8FVN - chains A and B of the 3 polymer chains in the assembly; structure by X-ray diffraction, 2.71 A resolution.

# Chain A
Name: Proprotein convertase subtilisin/kexin type 9
Organism: Homo sapiens
Notes: EC 3.4.21.-; fragment: prodomain residues 1-152
UniProt: Q8NBP7 (PCSK9_HUMAN); numbering as in UniProt (aligned over 1-152)
Amino-acid sequence (152 residues; each row starts with the number of its first residue):
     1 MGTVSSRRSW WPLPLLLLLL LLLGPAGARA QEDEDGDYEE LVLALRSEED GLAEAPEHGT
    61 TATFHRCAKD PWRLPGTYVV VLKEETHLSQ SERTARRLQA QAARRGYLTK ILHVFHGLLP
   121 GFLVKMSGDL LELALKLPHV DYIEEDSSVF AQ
Unresolved in the structure: 1-60

# Chain B
Name: Proprotein convertase subtilisin/kexin type 9
Organism: Homo sapiens
Notes: EC 3.4.21.-
UniProt: Q8NBP7 (PCSK9_HUMAN); numbering as in UniProt (aligned over 153-692)
Amino-acid sequence (540 residues; each row starts with the number of its first residue):
   153 SIPWNLERIT PPRYRADEYQ PPDGGSLVEV YLLDTSIQSD HREIEGRVMV TDFENVPEED
   213 GTRFHRQASK CDSHGTHLAG VVSGRDAGVA KGASMRSLRV LNCQGKGTVS GTLIGLEFIR
   273 KSQLVQPVGP LVVLLPLAGG YSRVLNAACQ RLARAGVVLV TAAGNFRDDA CLYSPASAPE
   333 VITVGATNAQ DQPVTLGTLG TNFGRCVDLF APGEDIIGAS SDCSTCFVSQ SGTSQAAAHV
   393 AGIAAMMLSA EPELTLAELR QRLIHFSAKD VINEAWFPED QRVLTPNLVA ALPPSTHGAG
   453 WQLFCRTVWS AHSGPTRMAT AIARCAPDEE LLSCSSFSRS GKRRGERMEA QGGKLVCRAH
   513 NAFGGEGVYA IARCCLLPQA NCSVHTAPPA EASMGTRVHC HQQGHVLTGC SSHWEVEDLG
   573 THKPPVLRPR GQPNQCVGHR EASIHASCCH APGLECKVKE HGIPAPQEQV TVACEEGWTL
   633 TGCSALPGTS HVLGAYAVDN TCVVRSRDVS TTGSTSEEAV TAVAICCRSR HLAQASQELQ
Unresolved in the structure: 168-175, 213-219, 450-451, 543-546, 554-556, 572-584, 617-618, 640-641, 660-670, 682-692
Sequence notes: variant Ile474 (Val in Q8NBP7), Glu670 (Gly in Q8NBP7)
Disulfide bonds: Cys223-Cys255, Cys323-Cys358, Cys375-Cys378, Cys457-Cys527, Cys477-Cys526, Cys486-Cys509, Cys534-Cys601, Cys552-Cys600, Cys562-Cys588, Cys608-Cys679, Cys626-Cys678, Cys635-Cys654

# Interface between chain A and chain B
Pairs across the interface (64; chain A residue first):
  Thr63(A) - Arg295(B)
  His65(A) - Arg295(B)  hydrogen bond
  Lys69(A) - Tyr325(B)
  Trp72(A) - Gly291(B)
  Trp72(A) - Gly292(B)
  Trp72(A) - Phe318(B)  hydrophobic
  Trp72(A) - Tyr325(B)  hydrophobic
  Leu74(A) - Thr260(B)
  Val79(A) - Leu265(B)  hydrophobic
  Val79(A) - Val296(B)  hydrophobic
  Val81(A) - Val296(B)  hydrophobic
  Glu84(A) - Arg303(B)  salt bridge
  His113(A) - Ile266(B)
  His113(A) - Glu269(B)  salt bridge
  Phe115(A) - Leu265(B)  hydrophobic
  Phe115(A) - Ile266(B)  hydrophobic
  Phe115(A) - Glu269(B)
  His116(A) - Glu269(B)  hydrogen bond (backbone-side chain)
  Gly117(A) - Arg303(B)
  Leu118(A) - Leu268(B)
  Leu118(A) - Glu269(B)
  Leu118(A) - Arg272(B)
  Leu118(A) - Arg303(B)  hydrogen bond (backbone-side chain)
  Leu118(A) - Leu304(B)  hydrophobic
  Leu119(A) - Val296(B)  hydrophobic
  Leu119(A) - Ala299(B)  hydrophobic
  Leu119(A) - Ala300(B)
  Leu123(A) - Ser262(B)
  Tyr142(A) - Arg295(B)
  Tyr142(A) - Val296(B)
  Tyr142(A) - Ala299(B)
  Glu144(A) - Ser294(B)  hydrogen bond
  Glu144(A) - Arg295(B)  hydrogen bond (side chain-backbone)
  Glu144(A) - Val296(B)  hydrogen bond (side chain-backbone)
  Asp146(A) - Thr260(B)
  Asp146(A) - Val261(B)
  Asp146(A) - Ser262(B)  hydrogen bond
  Ser147(A) - Thr260(B)
  Ser147(A) - Val261(B)  hydrogen bond (backbone-backbone)
  Ser148(A) - Gly259(B)
  Ser148(A) - Gly291(B)
  Val149(A) - Lys258(B)
  Val149(A) - Gly259(B)  hydrogen bond (backbone-backbone)
  Val149(A) - Thr260(B)
  Val149(A) - Thr264(B)
  Val149(A) - Ala290(B)
  Phe150(A) - Gly257(B)
  Phe150(A) - Lys258(B)
  Phe150(A) - Leu289(B)
  Phe150(A) - Ala290(B)  hydrogen bond (backbone-backbone)
  Ala151(A) - His226(B)
  Ala151(A) - Leu253(B)  hydrophobic
  Ala151(A) - Gly257(B)  hydrogen bond (backbone-backbone)
  Ala151(A) - Pro288(B)
  Gln152(A) - His226(B)  hydrogen bond (backbone-side chain)
  Gln152(A) - Pro288(B)  hydrogen bond (backbone-backbone)
  Gln152(A) - Leu289(B)
  Gln152(A) - Ala290(B)
  Gln152(A) - Gly316(B)
  Gln152(A) - Asn317(B)  hydrogen bond (side chain-backbone)
  Gln152(A) - Phe318(B)
  Gln152(A) - Gly384(B)
  Gln152(A) - Thr385(B)  hydrogen bond (backbone-backbone)
  Gln152(A) - Ser386(B)  hydrogen bond (backbone-side chain)
Other interface residues (no listed pair), chain A (27 interface residues in all): Cys67, Val114, Asp141
Other interface residues (no listed pair), chain B (37 interface residues in all): Lys273, Leu297, Ala314, Gln387

# Overview
Chain A and chain B form an interface of 27 and 37 residues respectively; the contacts include 16 hydrogen
bonds and 2 salt bridges. Polar pairs include Glu84(A)-Arg303(B), His113(A)-Glu269(B) and His65(A)-Arg295(B).
Here chain A is Proprotein convertase subtilisin/kexin type 9 and chain B is Proprotein convertase
subtilisin/kexin type 9, both from Homo sapiens. Entry 8FVN (PCSK9 in complex with an inhibitor) was
determined by X-ray diffraction, deposited together with 8FPO, 8FPQ, 8FVL, 8FVM, 8FVO, 8FVP and 8FVQ.
